8F29 - chains H and I of the 27 polymer chains in the assembly; structure by electron microscopy, 4.00 A resolution.

Chain H:
Molecule: ATP synthase subunit delta, mitochondrial
Organism: Saccharomyces cerevisiae
Reference sequence: Q12165 (ATPD_YEAST); residues 7-138 here correspond to UniProt positions 29-160 (UniProt number = residue number + 22)
Sequence (132 residues; row label = number of the first residue in the row):
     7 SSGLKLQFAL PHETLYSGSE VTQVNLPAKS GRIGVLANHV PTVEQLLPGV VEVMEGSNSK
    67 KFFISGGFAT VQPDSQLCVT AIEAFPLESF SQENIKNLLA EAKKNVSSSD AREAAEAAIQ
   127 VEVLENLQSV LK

Chain I:
Molecule: ATP synthase subunit epsilon, mitochondrial
Organism: Saccharomyces cerevisiae
Reference sequence: P21306 (ATP5E_YEAST); residues 1-59 here correspond to UniProt positions 2-60 (UniProt number = residue number + 1)
Sequence (59 residues; numbered 1 to 59; the number before each row is that of its first residue):
     1 SAWRKAGISY AAYLNVAAQA IRSSLKTELQ TASVLNRSQT DAFYTQYKNG TAASEPTPI
Curated features (UniProtKB/Swiss-Prot):
  - modified residue: Thr51 (Phosphothreonine)

Interface between chain H and chain I:
Residue-residue contacts (39; chain H residue first):
  His18(H) - Ser33(I)  hydrogen bond
  His18(H) - Arg37(I)  hydrogen bond
  Gln51(H) - Tyr10(I)
  Gln51(H) - Tyr13(I)
  Leu53(H) - Tyr13(I)
  Pro54(H) - Tyr13(I)
  Ser71(H) - Ala17(I)
  Ser71(H) - Ile21(I)
  Phe74(H) - Tyr10(I)
  Ile88(H) - Ala18(I)  hydrophobic
  Glu89(H) - Ile21(I)
  Glu89(H) - Arg37(I)  salt bridge
  Ser95(H) - Lys26(I)
  Ser95(H) - Glu28(I)  hydrogen bond
  Ser95(H) - Leu29(I)
  Phe96(H) - Ile21(I)
  Phe96(H) - Ser24(I)
  Phe96(H) - Leu25(I)  hydrophobic
  Phe96(H) - Leu29(I)  hydrophobic
  Gln98(H) - Ser24(I)  hydrogen bond (side chain-backbone)
  Gln98(H) - Leu25(I)  hydrogen bond (side chain-backbone)
  Gln98(H) - Lys26(I)
  Ile101(H) - Leu25(I)
  Ile101(H) - Thr27(I)
  Lys102(H) - Ser24(I)
  Leu105(H) - Ser23(I)
  Leu105(H) - Ser24(I)
  Arg118(H) - Ile8(I)
  Ala121(H) - Ala6(I)
  Ala121(H) - Gly7(I)
  Glu122(H) - Val16(I)
  Ile125(H) - Ser1(I)
  Ile125(H) - Trp3(I)  hydrophobic
  Ile125(H) - Val16(I)  hydrophobic
  Gln126(H) - Val16(I)
  Gln126(H) - Gln19(I)  hydrogen bond
  Gln126(H) - Ala20(I)
  Glu128(H) - Ser1(I)  hydrogen bond (side chain-backbone)
  Val129(H) - Ala20(I)  hydrophobic
Also at the interface, not in a pair above, chain H (26 interface residues in all): Phe69, Gly72, Gly73, Pro92, Leu133
Also at the interface, not in a pair above, chain I (23 interface residues in all): Leu14

Overview:
The interface between chain H and chain I involves 26 residues on one side and 23 on the other, with 7
hydrogen bonds and 1 salt bridge. Among the polar pairs are Glu89(H)-Arg37(I), His18(H)-Ser33(I) and
His18(H)-Arg37(I).
Chain H is ATP synthase subunit delta, mitochondrial and chain I is ATP synthase subunit epsilon,
mitochondrial, both from Saccharomyces cerevisiae; the structure, Yeast ATP synthase in conformation-1 at pH
6, was determined by electron microscopy together with 8F39, 8FKJ and 8FL8 from the same study.
